PDB entry 6HAU | X-ray diffraction, 1.86 A resolution | chains B and D of the 3 polymer chains in the assembly

Chain B:
Molecule: mRNA export factor ICP27 homolog
From: Saimiriine herpesvirus 2 (strain 11)
UniProt: P13199 (ICP27_SHV21); residue numbers follow UniProt; this construct covers 146-417
Chain sequence (273 residues; each row starts with the number of its first residue):
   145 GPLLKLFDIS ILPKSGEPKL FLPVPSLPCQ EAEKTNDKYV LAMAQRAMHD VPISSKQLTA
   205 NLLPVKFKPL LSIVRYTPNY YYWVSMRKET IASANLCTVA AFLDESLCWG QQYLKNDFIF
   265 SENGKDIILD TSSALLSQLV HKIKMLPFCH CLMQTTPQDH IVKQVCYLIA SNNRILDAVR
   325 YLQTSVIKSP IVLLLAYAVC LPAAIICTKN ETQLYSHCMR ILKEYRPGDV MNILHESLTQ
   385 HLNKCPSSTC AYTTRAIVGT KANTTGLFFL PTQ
Sequence notes: expression tag (145)
Bound ions: Zn2+: Cys293, His385, Cys389, Cys394
Curated features (UniProtKB/Swiss-Prot):
  - zinc finger: Cys295 to Cys394 (CHC2-type)
  - binding site (Zn(2+)): Cys295, His385, Cys389, Cys394
From the paper describing this entry:
  - binding site for MRE fragment of PAN RNA (chain D): Lys307, Gln308, Tyr311, Arg318

Chain D:
Molecule: MRE fragment of PAN RNA
Sequence (17 nucleotides; row label = number of the first residue in the row):
    34 CACCUAUGGA UUUUGUG
Unresolved in the structure: 36-43, 48-50

How chain B and chain D interact:
Residue-residue contacts (8; chain B residue first):
  Lys307(B) - U46(D)  hydrogen bond to the base
  Lys307(B) - U47(D)  hydrogen bond to the sugar
  Gln308(B) - U46(D)  hydrogen bond to the base
  Gln308(B) - U47(D)  base contact
  Tyr311(B) - U45(D)  sugar contact
  Tyr311(B) - U46(D)  stacking on the base
  Arg318(B) - U44(D)  salt bridge to the phosphate
  Arg318(B) - U45(D)  salt bridge to the phosphate
Interface residues without a listed pair, chain B (5 interface residues in all): Asn316

In short:
5 residues of chain B face 4 of chain D across their interface, with 3 hydrogen bonds, 2 salt bridges and 1
aromatic stacking contact. Polar pairs include Lys307(B)-U46(D), Gln308(B)-U46(D) and Lys307(B)-U47(D). From
the paper: a binding site for MRE fragment of PAN RNA (chain D) at Lys307(B), Gln308(B) and Tyr311(B) among
others.
Chain B is mRNA export factor ICP27 homolog (Saimiriine herpesvirus 2 (strain 11)) and chain D is MRE fragment
of PAN RNA; the structure, KSHV PAN RNA Mta-response element fragment complexed with the globular domain of
herpesvirus saimiri ORF57, was determined by X-ray diffraction.
